1MG2 - chains A and C of the 8 polymer chains in the assembly; structure by X-ray diffraction, 2.25 A resolution.

Chain A:
Molecule: Methylamine dehydrogenase, heavy chain
Organism: Paracoccus denitrificans
Notes: EC 1.4.99.3
UniProtKB: P29894 (DHMH_PARDE); residues -3 to 386 here correspond to UniProt positions 28-417 (UniProt number = residue number + 31)
Chain sequence (390 residues; row label = number of the first residue in the row; numbers below 1 keep their minus sign (Ala-3 is residue -3)):
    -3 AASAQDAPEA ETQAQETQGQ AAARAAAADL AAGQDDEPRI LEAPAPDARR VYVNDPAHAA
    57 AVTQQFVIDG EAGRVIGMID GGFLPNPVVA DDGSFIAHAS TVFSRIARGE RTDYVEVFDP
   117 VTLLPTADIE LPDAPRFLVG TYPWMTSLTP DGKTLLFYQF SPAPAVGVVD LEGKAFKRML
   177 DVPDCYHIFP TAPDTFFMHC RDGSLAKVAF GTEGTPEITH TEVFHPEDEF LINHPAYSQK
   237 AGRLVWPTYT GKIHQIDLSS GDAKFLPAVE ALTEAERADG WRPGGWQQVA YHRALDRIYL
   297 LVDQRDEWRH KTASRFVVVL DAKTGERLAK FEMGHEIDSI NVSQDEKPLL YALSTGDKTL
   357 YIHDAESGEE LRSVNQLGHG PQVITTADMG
Not modelled in the structure: -3 to 4
Sequence notes: engineered mutation Ala55 (Phe86 in P29894)
Disulfides: Cys181-Cys196

Chain C:
Molecule: Amicyanin
Organism: Paracoccus denitrificans
UniProtKB: P22364 (AMCY_PARDE); residues 1-105 here correspond to UniProt positions 27-131 (UniProt number = residue number + 26)
Chain sequence (105 residues; numbered 1 to 105; the number before each row is that of its first residue):
     1 DKATIPSESP FAAAEVADGA IVVDIAKMKY ETPELHVKVG DTVTWINREA MPHNVHFVAG
    61 VLGEAALKGP MMKKEQAYSL TFTEAGTYDY HCTPHPFMRG KVVVE
Curated features (UniProtKB/Swiss-Prot):
  - binding site (Cu cation): His53, Cys92, His95, Met98

Chain A / chain C interface:
Pairs across the interface (9; chain A residue first):
  Phe156(A) with Pro94(C); Pro96(C)
  Pro158(A) with His56(C); Val58(C), hydrophobic; His91(C), hydrogen bond (backbone-side chain)
  Asp180(A) with Pro96(C); Phe97(C); Arg99(C), salt bridge
  Arg197(A) with Phe97(C)
Interface residues without a listed pair, chain A (5 interface residues in all): Pro160
Interface residues without a listed pair, chain C (9 interface residues in all): Met28, Thr93

Overview:
The interface between chain A and chain C involves 5 residues on one side and 9 on the other, with 1 hydrogen
bond and 1 salt bridge. Among the polar pairs are Asp180(A)-Arg99(C) and Pro158(A)-His91(C). UniProt lists 4
Cu cation-binding residues on chain C.
Chain A is Methylamine dehydrogenase, heavy chain and chain C is Amicyanin, both from Paracoccus
denitrificans; the structure, Mutation of alpha PHE55 of methylamine dehydrogenase alters the reorganization
energy and electronic coupling for its ..., was determined by X-ray diffraction together with 1MG3 from the
same study.
